4GWP - chains B and D of the 7 polymer chains in the assembly; structure by X-ray diffraction, 4.20 A resolution (low resolution: residue-level contacts below are approximate; hydrogen-bond / salt-bridge calls are withheld).

# Chain B
Name: Mediator of RNA polymerase II transcription subunit 17
From: Saccharomyces cerevisiae
Reference sequence: P32569 (MED17_YEAST); residues 1-687 here = UniProt positions 1-687
Sequence (687 residues; row label = number of the first residue in the row):
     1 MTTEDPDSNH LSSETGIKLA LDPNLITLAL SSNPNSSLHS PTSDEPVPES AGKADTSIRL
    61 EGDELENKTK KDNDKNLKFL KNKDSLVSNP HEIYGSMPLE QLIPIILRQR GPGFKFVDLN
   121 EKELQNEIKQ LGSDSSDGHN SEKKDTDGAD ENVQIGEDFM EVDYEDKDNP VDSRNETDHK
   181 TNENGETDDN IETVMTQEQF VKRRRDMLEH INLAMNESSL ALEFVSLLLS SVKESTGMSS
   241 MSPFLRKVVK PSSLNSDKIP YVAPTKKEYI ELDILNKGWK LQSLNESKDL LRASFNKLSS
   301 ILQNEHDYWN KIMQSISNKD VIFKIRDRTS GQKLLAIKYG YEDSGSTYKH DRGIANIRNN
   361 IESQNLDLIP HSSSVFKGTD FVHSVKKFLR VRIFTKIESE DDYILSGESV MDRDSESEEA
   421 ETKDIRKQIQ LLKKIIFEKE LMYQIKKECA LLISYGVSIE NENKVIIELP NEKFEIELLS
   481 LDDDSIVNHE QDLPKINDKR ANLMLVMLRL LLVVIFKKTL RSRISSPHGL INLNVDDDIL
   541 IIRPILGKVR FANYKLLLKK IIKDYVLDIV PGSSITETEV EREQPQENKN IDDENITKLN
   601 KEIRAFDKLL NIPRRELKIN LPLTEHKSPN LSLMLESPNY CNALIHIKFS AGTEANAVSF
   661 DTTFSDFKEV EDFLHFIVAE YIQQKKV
Not modelled in the structure: 1-181, 372-377, 662-669
Swiss-Prot annotation at these positions:
  - mutagenesis: Gly353 (G353C: In SRB4-1; suppresses the phenotypic defects of an RNA polymerase II CTD truncation)

# Chain D
Name: Mediator of RNA polymerase II transcription subunit 22
From: Saccharomyces cerevisiae
Reference sequence: P32570 (MED22_YEAST); numbering as in UniProt (aligned over 1-121)
Sequence (121 residues; numbered 1 to 121; the number before each row is that of its first residue):
     1 MSNQALYEKL EQTRTILSVK LAELINMTTI ADRNDDDEGS FAQENSELAV ATTSVMMVNN
    61 QTMQLIKNVQ DLLILTRSIK EKWLLNQIPV TEHSKVTRFD EKQIEELLDN CIETFVAEKT
   121 T

# How chain B and chain D interact
Contacting residue pairs - 14 pairs, chain B then chain D:
  Asn182(B) with Arg77(D)
  Glu183(B) with Ile74(D); Arg77(D); Ser78(D)
  Ile274(B) with Asp32(D)
  Lys277(B) with Ile30(D); Asp32(D)
  Gly278(B) with Ala31(D)
  Leu281(B) with Ile30(D); Ala31(D)
  Ile322(B) with Leu84(D); Leu85(D)
  Lys589(B) with Gln103(D)
  Lys608(B) with Glu106(D)
Interface residues without a listed pair, chain B (15 interface residues in all): Glu186, Lys280, Leu284, Lys319, Leu503, Asn588
Interface residues without a listed pair, chain D (16 interface residues in all): Ala51, Ser54, Gln70, Leu73, Pro89, Val116

# In short
Chain B and chain D form an interface of 15 and 16 residues respectively. Curated annotation (UniProt) lists
one mutagenesis site on chain B.
Here chain B is Mediator of RNA polymerase II transcription subunit 17 and chain D is Mediator of RNA
polymerase II transcription subunit 22, both from Saccharomyces cerevisiae. Entry 4GWP (Structure of the
Mediator Head Module from S. cerevisiae) was determined by X-ray diffraction together with 4GWQ from the same
study.
